3IYD - chains C and J of the 10 polymer chains in the assembly; structure by electron microscopy, 19.80 A resolution (very low resolution: no residue pairs are listed; an interface is given only as per-side residue counts).

Chain C:
Protein: DNA-directed RNA polymerase subunit beta
From: Escherichia coli
Notes: EC 2.7.7.6
Reference sequence: P0A8V2 (RPOB_ECOLI); residues 1-1342 here = UniProt positions 1-1342
Chain sequence (1342 residues; numbered 1 to 1342; the number before each row is that of its first residue):
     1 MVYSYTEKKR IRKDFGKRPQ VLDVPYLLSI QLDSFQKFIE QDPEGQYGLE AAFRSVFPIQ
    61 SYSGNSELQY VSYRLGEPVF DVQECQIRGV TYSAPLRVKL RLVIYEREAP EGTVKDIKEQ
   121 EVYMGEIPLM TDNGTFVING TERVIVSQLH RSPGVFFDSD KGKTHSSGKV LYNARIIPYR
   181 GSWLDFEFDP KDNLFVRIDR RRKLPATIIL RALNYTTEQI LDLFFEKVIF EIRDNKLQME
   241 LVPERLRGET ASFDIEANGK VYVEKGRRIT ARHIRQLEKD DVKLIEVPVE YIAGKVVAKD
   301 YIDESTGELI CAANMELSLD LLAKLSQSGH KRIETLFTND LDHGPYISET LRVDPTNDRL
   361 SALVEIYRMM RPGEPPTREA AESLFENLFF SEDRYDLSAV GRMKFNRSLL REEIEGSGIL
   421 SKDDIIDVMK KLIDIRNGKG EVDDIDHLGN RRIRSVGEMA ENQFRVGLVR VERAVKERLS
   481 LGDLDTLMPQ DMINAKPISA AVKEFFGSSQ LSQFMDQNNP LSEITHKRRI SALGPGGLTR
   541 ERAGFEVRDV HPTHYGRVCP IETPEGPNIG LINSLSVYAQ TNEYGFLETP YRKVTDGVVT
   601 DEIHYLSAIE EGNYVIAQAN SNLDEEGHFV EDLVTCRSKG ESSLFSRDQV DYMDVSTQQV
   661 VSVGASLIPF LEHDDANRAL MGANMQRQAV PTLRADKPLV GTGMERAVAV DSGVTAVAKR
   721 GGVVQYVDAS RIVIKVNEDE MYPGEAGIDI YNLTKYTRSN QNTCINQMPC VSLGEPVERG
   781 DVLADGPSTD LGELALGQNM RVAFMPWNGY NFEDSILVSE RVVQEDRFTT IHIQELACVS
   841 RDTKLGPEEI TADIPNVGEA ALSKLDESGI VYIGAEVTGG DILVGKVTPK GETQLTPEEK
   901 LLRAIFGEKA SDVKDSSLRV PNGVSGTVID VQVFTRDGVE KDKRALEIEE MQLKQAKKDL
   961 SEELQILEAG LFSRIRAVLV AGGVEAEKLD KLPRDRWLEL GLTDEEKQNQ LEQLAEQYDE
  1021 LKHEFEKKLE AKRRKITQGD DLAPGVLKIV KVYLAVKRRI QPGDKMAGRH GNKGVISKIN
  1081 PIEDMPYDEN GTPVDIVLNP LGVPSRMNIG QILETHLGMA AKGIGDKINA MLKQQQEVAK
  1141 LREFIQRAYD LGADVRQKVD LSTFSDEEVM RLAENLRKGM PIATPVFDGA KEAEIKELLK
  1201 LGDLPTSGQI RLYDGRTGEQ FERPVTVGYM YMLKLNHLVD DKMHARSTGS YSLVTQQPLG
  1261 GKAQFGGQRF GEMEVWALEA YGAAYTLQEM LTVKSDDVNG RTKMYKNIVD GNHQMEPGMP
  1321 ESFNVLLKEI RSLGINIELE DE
Not modelled in the structure: 1-9, 229-319, 943-1041, 1126-1179
Swiss-Prot annotation at these positions:
  - modified residue (N6-acetyllysine): Lys1022, Lys1200
  - mutagenesis: Ile561 (I561S: Resistant to antibiotics salinamide A and B), Ile569 (I569S: Resistant to antibiotics salinamide A and B), Ala665 (A665E: Resistant to antibiotics salinamide A and B), Asp675 (D675A/G: Resistant to antibiotics salinamide A and B), Asn677 (N677H/K: Resistant to antibiotics salinamide A and B), Leu680 (L680M: Resistant to antibiotics salinamide A and B), Glu813 (E813K: Disrupts the enzyme's active center)

Chain J:
Molecule: 98-nt DNA strand
Sequence (98 nucleotides; numbered 1 to 98; the number before each row is that of its first residue):
     1 CTTGTTATCC GCTCACAATT CCACACTAAT TACGAGCCGG AAGCATAAAG TGTAAAGCCT
    61 TTTTTGCCTA AAATGTGATC TAGATCACAT TTATTGCG

Chain C / chain J interface:
At this resolution (20 A) residue pairs are not listed: 9 residues of chain C and 6 of chain J lie at the interface.

Summary:
9 residues of chain C face 6 of chain J across their interface. From UniProt: 7 mutagenesis sites on chain C.
Here chain C is DNA-directed RNA polymerase subunit beta (Escherichia coli) and chain J is a 98-nt DNA strand.
Entry 3IYD (Three-dimensional EM structure of an intact activator-dependent transcription initiation complex)
was determined by electron microscopy.
